5DJ3 - chains A and C; structure by X-ray diffraction, 2.23 A resolution.

# Chain A (and C)
Molecule: PLP-Dependent L-Arginine Hydroxylase MppP
From: Streptomyces wadayamensis
Notes: chain C of this document is another copy of the same molecule, construct and numbering; everything in this record applies to it too
Chain sequence (376 residues; row label = number of the first residue in the row):
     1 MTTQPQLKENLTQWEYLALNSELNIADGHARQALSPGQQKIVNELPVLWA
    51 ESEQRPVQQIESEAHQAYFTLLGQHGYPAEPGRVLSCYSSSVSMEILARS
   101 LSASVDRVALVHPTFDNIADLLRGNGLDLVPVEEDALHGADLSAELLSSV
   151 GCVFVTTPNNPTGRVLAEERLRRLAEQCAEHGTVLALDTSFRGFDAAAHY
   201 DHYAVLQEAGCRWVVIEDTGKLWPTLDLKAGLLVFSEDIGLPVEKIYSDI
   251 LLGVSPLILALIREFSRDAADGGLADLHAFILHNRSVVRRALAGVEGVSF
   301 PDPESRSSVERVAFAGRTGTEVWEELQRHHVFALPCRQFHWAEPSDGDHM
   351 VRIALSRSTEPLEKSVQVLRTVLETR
Not modelled in the structure: 1-22, 374-376
Residues lining bound ligands: PLP-DArg (5DK; (E)-N~2~-({3-hydroxy-2-methyl-5-[(phosphonooxy)methyl]pyridin-4-yl}methylidene)-D-arginine): Asp27, Gly28, His29, Ser89, Ser90, Ser91, Phe115, Ile118, Thr156, Asn160, Asp188, Ser190, Phe191, Asp218, Lys221, Asp227, Lys229, Arg352

# How chain A and chain C interact
Residue-residue contacts - 62 pairs, chain A then chain C:
  Asp27(A) with Leu252(C)
  Leu34(A) with Trp49(C); Glu53(C)
  Val42(A) with Pro46(C); Trp49(C)
  Leu45(A) with Leu45(C), hydrophobic; Trp49(C), hydrophobic
  Pro46(A) with Val42(C); Asn43(C)
  Trp49(A) with Leu34(C); Val42(C), hydrophobic; Leu45(C), hydrophobic; Pro224(C); Thr225(C); Leu226(C); Leu228(C), hydrophobic
  Ser52(A) with Leu226(C)
  Glu53(A) with Leu34(C)
  Tyr88(A) with Tyr88(C), hydrophobic; Ser89(C); Val92(C), hydrophobic; Lys229(C), hydrogen bond
  Ser89(A) with Tyr88(C)
  Ser91(A) with Ile250(C)
  Val92(A) with Tyr88(C), hydrophobic
  Glu95(A) with Glu95(C); Arg99(C), salt bridge
  Arg99(A) with Glu95(C), salt bridge; Leu121(C); Gly124(C); Asn125(C), hydrogen bond
  Asn117(A) with Ser248(C); Asp249(C), hydrogen bond (side chain-backbone)
  Asp120(A) with Asp249(C)
  Leu121(A) with Arg99(C); Asp249(C); Ile250(C), hydrophobic
  Gly124(A) with Arg99(C)
  Asn125(A) with Arg99(C)
  Pro224(A) with Trp49(C)
  Thr225(A) with Trp49(C)
  Leu226(A) with Trp49(C); Ser52(C); Ser255(C), hydrogen bond (backbone-side chain); Pro256(C)
  Leu228(A) with Trp49(C), hydrophobic; Ser255(C); Leu257(C), hydrophobic; Ile258(C), hydrophobic
  Lys229(A) with Tyr88(C), hydrogen bond
  Ser248(A) with Asn117(C), hydrogen bond (backbone-side chain)
  Asp249(A) with Asn117(C), hydrogen bond (backbone-side chain); Asp120(C); Leu121(C)
  Ile250(A) with Ser91(C); Leu121(C), hydrophobic
  Leu252(A) with Asp27(C)
  Ser255(A) with Leu226(C), hydrogen bond (side chain-backbone); Leu228(C)
  Pro256(A) with Leu226(C)
  Leu257(A) with Leu228(C), hydrophobic
  Ile258(A) with Leu228(C), hydrophobic
Also at the interface, not in a pair above, chain A (35 interface residues in all): Asn43, Asp227, Leu261
Also at the interface, not in a pair above, chain C (35 interface residues in all): Asp227, Leu261

# Overview
The chain A/chain C interface involves 35 residues from each chain; the contacts include 8 hydrogen bonds and
2 salt bridges. Among the polar pairs are Glu95(A)-Arg99(C), Tyr88(A)-Lys229(C) and Arg99(A)-Asn125(C).
Ligands of chain A: PLP-DArg.
Both chains are PLP-Dependent L-Arginine Hydroxylase MppP (Streptomyces wadayamensis). Entry 5DJ3 (Structure
of the PLP-Dependent L-Arginine Hydroxylase MppP with D-Arginine Bound) was determined by X-ray diffraction,
deposited together with 5DJ1.
